4S05 - chains A and D of the 4 polymer chains in the assembly; structure by X-ray diffraction, 3.80 A resolution.

Chain A:
Name: DNA-binding transcriptional regulator BasR
From: Klebsiella pneumoniae
UniProt: S5YJU7 (S5YJU7_KLEPN); residue numbers follow UniProt; this construct covers 1-223
Chain sequence (232 residues; numbered 1 to 232; the number before each row is that of its first residue):
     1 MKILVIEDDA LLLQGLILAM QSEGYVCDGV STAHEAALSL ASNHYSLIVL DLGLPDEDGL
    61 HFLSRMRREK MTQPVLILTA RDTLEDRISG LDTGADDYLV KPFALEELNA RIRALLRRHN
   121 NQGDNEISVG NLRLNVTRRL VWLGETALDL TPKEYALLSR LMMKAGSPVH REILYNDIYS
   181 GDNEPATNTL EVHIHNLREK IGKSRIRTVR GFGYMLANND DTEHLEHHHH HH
Not modelled in the structure: 220-232
Sequence notes: engineered mutation Gly-181 (Trp in S5YJU7), Asp-220 (Ile in S5YJU7); expression tag (224-232)
Ion coordination: Mg2+: Asp-8, Asp-51, Gly-53
Small-molecule neighbours: beryllium trifluoride (BEF): Glu-7, Asp-8, Asp-51, Leu-52, Gly-53, Leu-78, Thr-79, Ala-80, Arg-81, Lys-101
What the authors report for this chain:
  - mutagenesis - W181G/I220D (200.6+/-8.2 nM): unchanged binding to DNA
  - mutagenesis - W181G/I220D: unchanged signaling
  - mutagenesis - N43A, S46A, N120A, N176A, W181G: decreased signaling
  - mutagenesis - N176A (364.9+/-11.6 nM), N188A, N196A, R210A (3036.8+/-11.7 nM): decreased binding to DNA
  - mutagenesis - N188A, N196A, R210A: abolished signaling
  - mutagenesis - R160A (2.7-fold): increased signaling
  - mutagenesis - N43A, S46A: decreased expression

Chain D:
Molecule: 26-nt DNA strand
Sequence (26 nucleotides; numbered 1 to 26; the number before each row is that of its first residue):
     1 CTTGCTTAGG ATAATATTAA GAAATC

How chain A and chain D interact:
Contacting residue pairs - 20 pairs, chain A then chain D:
  Arg-171(A) with DT15(D), salt bridge to the phosphate
  Asn-188(A) with DA16(D), base contact; DT17(D), base contact
  Glu-191(A) with DT15(D), sugar contact; DA16(D), phosphate contact; DT17(D), base contact
  Val-192(A) with DT18(D), base contact
  His-195(A) with DT17(D), salt bridge to the phosphate; DT18(D), salt bridge to the phosphate
  Arg-198(A) with DA16(D), salt bridge to the phosphate
  Thr-208(A) with DT15(D), hydrogen bond to the phosphate; DA16(D), phosphate contact
  Val-209(A) with DT15(D), phosphate contact
  Arg-210(A) with DA14(D), phosphate contact; DT15(D), phosphate contact
  Gly-211(A) with DA14(D), phosphate contact; DT15(D), hydrogen bond to the phosphate
  Phe-212(A) with DT15(D), phosphate contact
  Tyr-214(A) with DT15(D), sugar contact; DA16(D), hydrogen bond to the phosphate
Interface residues without a listed pair, chain A (13 interface residues in all): Glu-199

Overview:
13 residues of chain A and 5 residues of chain D are in contact; the contacts include 3 hydrogen bonds and 4
salt bridges. Polar contacts include Thr-208(A)/DT15(D), Gly-211(A)/DT15(D) and Tyr-214(A)/DA16(D). From the
paper: N43A, S46A and N120A of chain A, among others, reduce signaling; N176A, N188A and N196A of chain A,
among others, reduce binding to DNA; 10 substitutions were tested in all.
Here chain A is DNA-binding transcriptional regulator BasR (Klebsiella pneumoniae) and chain D is a 26-nt DNA
strand. Entry 4S05 (Crystal structure of Klebsiella pneumoniae PmrA in complex with PmrA box DNA) was
determined by X-ray diffraction (same publication as 4S04).
